9AVV - chains A and B of the 7 polymer chains in the assembly; structure by electron microscopy, 2.09 A resolution.

[Chain A]
Name: Acetylcholine receptor subunit alpha
Organism: Bos taurus
UniProtKB: P02709 (ACHA_BOVIN); residue numbers follow UniProt; this construct covers 21-457
Amino-acid sequence (437 residues; each row starts with the number of its first residue):
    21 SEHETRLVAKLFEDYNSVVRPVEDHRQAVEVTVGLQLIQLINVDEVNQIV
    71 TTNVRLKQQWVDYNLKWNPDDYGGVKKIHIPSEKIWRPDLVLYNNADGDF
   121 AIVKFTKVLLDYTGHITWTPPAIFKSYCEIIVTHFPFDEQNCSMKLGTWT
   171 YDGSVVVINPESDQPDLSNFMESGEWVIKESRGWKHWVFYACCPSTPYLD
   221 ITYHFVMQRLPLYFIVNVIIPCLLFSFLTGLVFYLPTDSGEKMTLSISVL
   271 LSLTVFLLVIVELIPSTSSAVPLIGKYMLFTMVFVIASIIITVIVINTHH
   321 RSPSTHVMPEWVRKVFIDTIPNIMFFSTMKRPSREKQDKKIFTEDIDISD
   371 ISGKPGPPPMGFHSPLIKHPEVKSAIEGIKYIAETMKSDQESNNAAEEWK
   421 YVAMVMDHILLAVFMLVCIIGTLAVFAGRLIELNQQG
Not modelled in the structure: 350-385, 457
Disulfide bonds: Cys148-Cys162
Curated features (UniProtKB/Swiss-Prot):
  - glycosylation: Asn161 (N-linked (GlcNAc...) asparagine)

[Chain B]
Name: Acetylcholine receptor subunit epsilon
Organism: Bos taurus
UniProtKB: P02715 (ACHE_BOVIN); residue numbers follow UniProt; this construct covers 21-491
Amino-acid sequence (471 residues; numbered 21 to 491; the number before each row is that of its first residue):
    21 KNEELRLYHYLFDTYDPGRRPVQEPEDTVTISLKVTLTNLISLNEKEETL
    71 TTSVWIGIDWQDYRLNYSKGDFGGVETLRVPSELVWLPEIVLENNIDGQF
   121 GVAYEANVLVSEGGYLSWLPPAIYRSTCAVEVTYFPFDWQNCSLVFRSQT
   171 YNAEEVEFVFAVDDEGKTISKIDIDTEAYTENGEWAIDFCPGVIRRHDGD
   221 SAGGPGETDVIYSLIIRRKPLFYVINIIVPCVLISGLVLLAYFLPAQAGG
   271 QKCTVSINVLLAQTVFLFLIAQKTPETSLSVPLLGRYLIFVMVVATLIVM
   321 NCVIVLNVSLRTPTTHAMSPRLRYVLLELLPQLLGSGAPPEIPRAASPPR
   371 RASSLGLLLRAEELILKKPRSELVFEQQRHRHGTWTATLCQNLGAAAPEI
   421 RCCVDAVNFVASSTRDQEATGEEVSDWVRMGKALDSICFWAALVLFLVGS
   471 SLIFLGAYFNRVPQLPYPPCM
Not modelled in the structure: 354-416
Disulfide bonds: Cys148-Cys162, Cys210-Cys490
Glycans and other covalent adducts: N-acetylglucosamine (NAG) linked to Asn86, Asn161
Curated features (UniProtKB/Swiss-Prot):
  - glycosylation (N-linked (GlcNAc...) asparagine): Asn86, Asn161

[Chain A / chain B interface]
Contacting residue pairs (117):
  Asn36(A) - Leu25(B)
  Asn36(A) - Tyr28(B)
  Val38(A) - Tyr28(B)  hydrophobic
  Val38(A) - Arg99(B)
  Val38(A) - Pro101(B)
  Val39(A) - Lys21(B)
  Val39(A) - Glu24(B)
  Arg40(A) - Lys21(B)
  Arg40(A) - Glu24(B)  salt bridge
  Val42(A) - Lys21(B)  hydrogen bond (backbone-backbone)
  Glu43(A) - Lys21(B)  hydrogen bond (backbone-backbone)
  Glu43(A) - Asn22(B)
  Asp44(A) - Lys21(B)
  His45(A) - Glu23(B)
  His45(A) - Gly93(B)  hydrogen bond (side chain-backbone)
  His45(A) - Gly94(B)
  His45(A) - Val95(B)
  Asn67(A) - Ile61(B)
  Asn67(A) - Ser62(B)
  Gln68(A) - Glu201(B)  hydrogen bond (side chain-backbone)
  Gln68(A) - Gly203(B)
  Asn84(A) - Lys21(B)
  Asp109(A) - Tyr124(B)
  Val111(A) - Tyr124(B)  hydrophobic
  Tyr113(A) - Trp75(B)
  Asn115(A) - Asn59(B)
  Asn115(A) - Ser73(B)
  Ala116(A) - Ile61(B)
  Ala116(A) - Ser73(B)
  Ala116(A) - Ile143(B)
  Asp117(A) - Ile143(B)
  Phe120(A) - Ser73(B)
  Phe120(A) - Ala123(B)  hydrophobic
  Phe120(A) - Pro141(B)  hydrophobic
  Phe120(A) - Ala142(B)
  Phe120(A) - Ile143(B)  hydrophobic
  Ala121(A) - Tyr124(B)  hydrophobic
  Tyr147(A) - Asn59(B)
  Tyr147(A) - Leu60(B)  hydrogen bond (side chain-backbone)
  Tyr147(A) - Thr200(B)
  Tyr147(A) - Asn202(B)
  Glu149(A) - Thr200(B)
  Trp169(A) - Trp75(B)
  Trp169(A) - Ala126(B)
  Trp169(A) - Leu139(B)  hydrogen bond (side chain-backbone)
  Trp169(A) - Pro141(B)
  Thr170(A) - Arg99(B)  hydrogen bond (backbone-side chain)
  Thr170(A) - Asn127(B)
  Thr170(A) - Leu129(B)
  Tyr171(A) - Arg99(B)
  Tyr171(A) - Asn127(B)
  Asp172(A) - Arg99(B)  salt bridge
  Val175(A) - Arg99(B)
  Gly260(A) - Gly269(B)
  Gly260(A) - Gln271(B)  hydrogen bond (backbone-side chain)
  Met263(A) - Gln271(B)
  Met263(A) - Val275(B)  hydrophobic
  Thr264(A) - Gln271(B)  hydrogen bond
  Ile267(A) - Val275(B)  hydrophobic
  Ile267(A) - Asn278(B)
  Leu270(A) - Ile254(B)  hydrophobic
  Leu270(A) - Leu257(B)  hydrophobic
  Leu271(A) - Asn278(B)
  Leu271(A) - Leu281(B)  hydrophobic
  Leu271(A) - Ala282(B)
  Thr274(A) - Ile254(B)
  Thr274(A) - Ala282(B)
  Thr274(A) - Val285(B)
  Thr274(A) - Phe286(B)
  Leu277(A) - Phe286(B)  hydrophobic
  Leu278(A) - Val285(B)  hydrophobic
  Leu278(A) - Phe288(B)  hydrophobic
  Leu278(A) - Leu289(B)  hydrophobic
  Val281(A) - Leu289(B)  hydrophobic
  Ser286(A) - Phe242(B)
  Thr287(A) - Phe242(B)
  Ser288(A) - Gly203(B)  hydrogen bond (side chain-backbone)
  Ser288(A) - Glu204(B)
  Ser288(A) - Lys239(B)  hydrogen bond (side chain-backbone)
  Ser288(A) - Leu241(B)
  Ser288(A) - Phe242(B)
  Ser289(A) - Gly203(B)  hydrogen bond (backbone-backbone)
  Ala290(A) - Leu241(B)  hydrophobic
  Val291(A) - Leu241(B)  hydrophobic
  Met298(A) - Ile245(B)
  Met298(A) - Asn246(B)
  Leu299(A) - Ile245(B)
  Met302(A) - Ile254(B)  hydrophobic
  Val303(A) - Leu253(B)  hydrophobic
  Ile306(A) - Leu253(B)  hydrophobic
  Ile306(A) - Leu257(B)  hydrophobic
  Ile309(A) - Leu257(B)  hydrophobic
  Ile309(A) - Leu260(B)  hydrophobic
  Ile310(A) - Leu260(B)  hydrophobic
  Val313(A) - Leu260(B)
  Val313(A) - Phe263(B)  hydrophobic
  Ile316(A) - Leu264(B)  hydrophobic
  Ile316(A) - Pro265(B)
  Asn317(A) - Phe263(B)  hydrogen bond (side chain-backbone)
  His320(A) - Pro265(B)
  Ser322(A) - Lys452(B)
  Glu391(A) - Arg421(B)  salt bridge
  Glu391(A) - Val424(B)
  Glu391(A) - Asp425(B)
  Glu391(A) - Asn428(B)  hydrogen bond (backbone-side chain)
  Ser394(A) - Asn428(B)
  Ala395(A) - Val427(B)
  Ala395(A) - Asn428(B)  hydrogen bond (backbone-side chain)
  Gly398(A) - Ala431(B)
  Ile399(A) - Val427(B)  hydrophobic
  Tyr401(A) - Thr434(B)
  Tyr401(A) - Arg435(B)
  Tyr401(A) - Glu438(B)
  Ile402(A) - Val430(B)
  Ile402(A) - Thr434(B)
  Thr405(A) - Thr434(B)
  Thr405(A) - Glu438(B)
Interface residues without a listed pair, chain A (68 interface residues in all): Ile69, Gly118, Val275, Pro285, Val392, Asp409
Interface residues without a listed pair, chain B (75 interface residues in all): Thr58, Phe92, Leu98, Val100, Leu104, Arg145, Val249, Pro250, Gln267, Thr274, Lys293

[Overview]
68 residues of chain A face 75 of chain B across their interface; the contacts include 15 hydrogen bonds and 3
salt bridges. Among the polar pairs are Arg40(A)-Glu24(B), Asp172(A)-Arg99(B) and Glu391(A)-Arg421(B).
Here chain A is Acetylcholine receptor subunit alpha and chain B is Acetylcholine receptor subunit epsilon,
both from Bos taurus. Entry 9AVV (Bovine adult muscle nAChR resting state) was determined by electron
microscopy together with 9AVU, 9AWJ and 9AWK from the same study.
